PDB entry 1BX2 | X-ray diffraction, 2.60 A resolution | chains D and F of the 6 polymer chains in the assembly

== Chain D ==
Protein: Protein (HLA-DR2)
From: Homo sapiens
Notes: fragment: extracellular domains alpha 1, alpha 2
Reference sequence: P01903 (2DRA_HUMAN); numbering as in UniProt (aligned over 2-181)
Sequence (180 residues; numbered 2 to 181; the number before each row is that of its first residue):
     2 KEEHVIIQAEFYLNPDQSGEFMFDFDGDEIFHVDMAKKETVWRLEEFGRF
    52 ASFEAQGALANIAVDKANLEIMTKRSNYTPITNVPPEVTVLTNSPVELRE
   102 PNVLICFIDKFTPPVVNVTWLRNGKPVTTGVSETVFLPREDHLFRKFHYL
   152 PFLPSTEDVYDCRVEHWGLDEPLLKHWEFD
Disulfides: Cys107-Cys163
Covalent attachments: N-acetylglucosamine (NAG) linked to Asn118
Swiss-Prot annotation at these positions:
  - site: Asn94 (Pathogen-derived peptide antigen)
  - glycosylation: Asn103 (N-linked (GlcNAc...) asparagine)

== Chain F ==
Protein: Protein (HLA-DR2)
From: Homo sapiens
Notes: fragment: peptide from human myelin basic protein
Sequence (15 residues; numbered 85 to 99; the number before each row is that of its first residue):
    85 ENPVVHFFKNIVTPR
Not modelled in the structure: 85

== Chain D / chain F interface ==
Contacting residue pairs (32):
  Gln9(D) - Phe91(F)
  Gln9(D) - Phe92(F)  hydrogen bond (side chain-backbone)
  Glu11(D) - Asn94(F)  hydrogen bond
  Phe22(D) - Phe91(F)  hydrophobic
  Phe24(D) - Val89(F)  hydrophobic
  Phe24(D) - His90(F)
  Gly49(D) - Asn86(F)
  Arg50(D) - Asn86(F)  hydrogen bond (backbone-side chain)
  Phe51(D) - Asn86(F)
  Phe51(D) - Pro87(F)
  Ala52(D) - Asn86(F)
  Ala52(D) - Pro87(F)
  Ser53(D) - Asn86(F)  hydrogen bond (side chain-backbone)
  Ser53(D) - Pro87(F)  hydrogen bond (backbone-backbone)
  Ser53(D) - Val88(F)
  Ser53(D) - Val89(F)  hydrogen bond (backbone-backbone)
  Phe54(D) - Val89(F)
  Phe54(D) - Phe91(F)  hydrophobic
  Gly58(D) - Phe91(F)
  Asn62(D) - Phe91(F)
  Asn62(D) - Phe92(F)  hydrogen bond (side chain-backbone)
  Asn62(D) - Lys93(F)
  Asn62(D) - Asn94(F)  hydrogen bond (backbone-side chain)
  Val65(D) - Asn94(F)
  Val65(D) - Ile95(F)
  Asp66(D) - Asn94(F)  hydrogen bond
  Asn69(D) - Ile95(F)  hydrogen bond (side chain-backbone)
  Asn69(D) - Val96(F)
  Asn69(D) - Thr97(F)
  Ile72(D) - Thr97(F)
  Ile72(D) - Arg99(F)
  Arg76(D) - Thr97(F)
Interface residues without a listed pair, chain D (18 interface residues in all): Phe32

== Summary ==
18 residues of chain D face 13 of chain F across their interface; the contacts include 10 hydrogen bonds.
Among the polar pairs are Gln9(D)-Phe92(F), Glu11(D)-Asn94(F) and Arg50(D)-Asn86(F). Covalently linked
N-acetylglucosamine: at Asn118(D).
Chain D is Protein (HLA-DR2) and chain F is Protein (HLA-DR2), both from Homo sapiens; the structure, Crystal
structure of HLA-DR2 (dra*0101,drb1*1501) complexed with a peptide from human myelin basic protein, was
determined by X-ray diffraction.
